4EWX - chains B and D of the 4 polymer chains in the assembly; structure by X-ray diffraction, 2.20 A resolution.

[Chain B (and D)]
Protein: Insulin B chain
Organism: Homo sapiens
Notes: chain D of this document is another copy of the same molecule, construct and numbering; everything in this record applies to it too
UniProt: P01308 (INS_HUMAN); residues 1-30 here correspond to UniProt positions 25-54 (UniProt number = residue number + 24)
Sequence (30 residues; numbered 1 to 30; the number before each row is that of its first residue):
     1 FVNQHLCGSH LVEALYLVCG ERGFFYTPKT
Bound ions: Zn2+ near H10 (its only coordinating residue here)

[Chain B / chain D interface]
Pairs across the interface (29):
  G8(B) - Y16(D)
  S9(B) - E13(D)  hydrogen bond
  S9(B) - Y16(D)
  V12(B) - V12(D)  hydrophobic
  V12(B) - Y16(D)  hydrophobic
  V12(B) - F24(D)  hydrophobic
  E13(B) - S9(D)
  E13(B) - E13(D)
  Y16(B) - G8(D)
  Y16(B) - S9(D)
  Y16(B) - Y26(D)
  G20(B) - Y26(D)
  G20(B) - P28(D)
  E21(B) - P28(D)
  E21(B) - T30(D)
  G23(B) - Y26(D)
  G23(B) - P28(D)
  F24(B) - V12(D)  hydrophobic
  F24(B) - F24(D)  hydrophobic
  F24(B) - F25(D)
  F24(B) - Y26(D)  hydrogen bond (backbone-backbone)
  F25(B) - F24(D)
  F25(B) - F25(D)  hydrophobic
  Y26(B) - Y16(D)  hydrophobic
  Y26(B) - G23(D)
  Y26(B) - F24(D)  hydrogen bond (backbone-backbone)
  P28(B) - E21(D)
  P28(B) - G23(D)
  K29(B) - E21(D)
Interface residues without a listed pair, chain D (14 interface residues in all): G20, R22

[Summary]
The interface between chain B and chain D involves 13 residues on one side and 14 on the other; the contacts
include 3 hydrogen bonds. Polar contacts include S9(B)-E13(D) and F24(B)-Y26(D).
Both chains are Insulin B chain (Homo sapiens). Entry 4EWX (Human Insulin) was determined by X-ray
diffraction, deposited together with 4EWW, 4EWZ, 4EX0, 4EX1, 4EXX, 4EY1 and 17 further entries.
